Entry 5US7 (electron microscopy, 2.80 A resolution); this record covers chains G and H of the 60 polymer chains in the assembly.

Chain G (and H):
Name: VP2
Organism: Human bocavirus 3
Notes: chain H of this document is another copy of the same molecule, construct and numbering; everything in this record applies to it too
UniProt: C1IWT3 (C1IWT3_9VIRU); numbering as in UniProt (aligned over 1-539)
Chain sequence (539 residues; numbered 1 to 539; the number before each row is that of its first residue):
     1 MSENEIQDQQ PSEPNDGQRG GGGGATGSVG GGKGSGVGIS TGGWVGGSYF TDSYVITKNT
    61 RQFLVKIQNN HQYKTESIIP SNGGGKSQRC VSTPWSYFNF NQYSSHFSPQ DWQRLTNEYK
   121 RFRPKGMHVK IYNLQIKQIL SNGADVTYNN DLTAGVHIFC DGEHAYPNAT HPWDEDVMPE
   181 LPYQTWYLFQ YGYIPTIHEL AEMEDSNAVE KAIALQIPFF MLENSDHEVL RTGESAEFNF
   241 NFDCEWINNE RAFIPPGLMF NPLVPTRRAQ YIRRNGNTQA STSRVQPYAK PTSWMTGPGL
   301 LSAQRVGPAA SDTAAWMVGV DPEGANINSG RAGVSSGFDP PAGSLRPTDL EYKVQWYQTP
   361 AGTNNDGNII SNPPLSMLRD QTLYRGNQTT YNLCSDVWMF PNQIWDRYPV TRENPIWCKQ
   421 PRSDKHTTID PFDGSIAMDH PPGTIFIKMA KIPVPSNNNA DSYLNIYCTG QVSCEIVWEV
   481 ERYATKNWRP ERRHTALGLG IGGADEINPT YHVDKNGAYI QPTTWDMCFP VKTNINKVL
Not modelled in the structure: 1-33

Chain G / chain H interface:
Contacting residue pairs - 75 pairs, chain G then chain H:
  D52(G) with D52(H)
  S108(G) with W488(H)
  P109(G) with W488(H); P490(H), hydrophobic
  Q110(G) with T485(H); N487(H); W488(H), hydrogen bond (backbone-backbone); R489(H); P490(H); E491(H)
  Q113(G) with P490(H); R493(H)
  R114(G) with R482(H); Y483(H), hydrogen bond (side chain-backbone); A484(H)
  N117(G) with R493(H)
  E118(G) with E118(H); Y483(H)
  E180(G) with W488(H)
  L181(G) with W488(H), hydrophobic
  P182(G) with W488(H)
  R482(G) with R114(H); R482(H)
  Y483(G) with R114(H), hydrogen bond (backbone-side chain); E118(H)
  A484(G) with R114(H)
  T485(G) with Q110(H)
  N487(G) with Q110(H)
  W488(G) with S108(H); P109(H); Q110(H), hydrogen bond (backbone-backbone); E180(H); L181(H), hydrophobic; P182(H); Y511(H); Y519(H), hydrogen bond
  R489(G) with Q110(H); L499(H); P509(H); T510(H); Y511(H); H512(H)
  P490(G) with P109(H), hydrophobic; Q110(H); Q113(H); A496(H), hydrophobic; Y511(H); F529(H), hydrophobic
  E491(G) with Q110(H); T495(H); A496(H)
  R492(G) with T495(H); L497(H)
  R493(G) with Q113(H); N117(H); R493(H); H494(H); T495(H), hydrogen bond (backbone-side chain)
  H494(G) with R493(H)
  T495(G) with E491(H); R492(H), hydrogen bond (backbone-backbone); R493(H), hydrogen bond (side chain-backbone); T495(H), hydrogen bond
  A496(G) with P490(H), hydrophobic; E491(H)
  L497(G) with R492(H)
  L499(G) with R489(H)
  P509(G) with R489(H)
  T510(G) with R489(H)
  Y511(G) with W488(H); R489(H); P490(H)
  H512(G) with R489(H)
  Y519(G) with W488(H), hydrogen bond
  F529(G) with P490(H), hydrophobic
Other interface residues (no listed pair), chain G (36 interface residues in all): G47, R412, K486
Other interface residues (no listed pair), chain H (36 interface residues in all): G47, R412, K486

In short:
Chain G and chain H each contribute 36 residues to their interface, with 10 hydrogen bonds. Among the polar
pairs are R114(G)-Y483(H), W488(G)-Y519(H) and R493(G)-T495(H).
Both chains are VP2 (Human bocavirus 3). Entry 5US7 (Human bocavirus 3) was determined by electron microscopy,
deposited together with 5URF and 5US9.
